Entry 7Y3M (X-ray diffraction, 2.72 A resolution); this record covers chains G and A of the 4 polymer chains in the assembly.

[Chain G]
Molecule: 16-nt DNA strand
Sequence (16 nucleotides; each row starts with the number of its first residue):
     1 GGAAATATTATATTCC

[Chain A]
Name: Sal-like protein 4
Source organism: Homo sapiens
UniProt: Q9UJQ4 (SALL4_HUMAN); residue numbers follow UniProt; this construct covers 378-453
Chain sequence (79 residues; each row starts with the number of its first residue):
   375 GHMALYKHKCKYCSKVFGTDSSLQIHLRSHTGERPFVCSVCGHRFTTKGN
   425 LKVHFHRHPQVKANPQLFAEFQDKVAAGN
Unresolved in the structure: 375-379, 436-453
Differences from the reference sequence: expression tag (375-377)
Curated features (UniProtKB/Swiss-Prot):
  - zinc finger: His382 to His404 (C2H2-type 2), Phe410 to His432 (C2H2-type 3)
  - cross-link: Lys436 (Glycyl lysine isopeptide (Lys-Gly) (interchain with G-Cter in SUMO2))
Ion coordination: Zn2+ site 1: Cys384, Cys387, His400, His404; Zn2+ site 2: Cys412, Cys415, His428, His432
What the authors report for this chain:
  - disease-associated variants - S396F: decreased stability (proposed by the authors, not directly observed)
  - disease-associated variants - R431Q: decreased binding to the 16-nt DNA strand (chain G) (proposed by the authors, not directly observed)
  - binding site for the 16-nt DNA strand: Asn424

[Interface between chain G and chain A]
Residue-residue contacts - 7 pairs, chain G then chain A:
  DG2(G) with Thr393(A), sugar contact
  DA3(G) with Thr393(A), phosphate contact; Asp394(A), phosphate contact; Ser395(A), hydrogen bond to the phosphate
  DA5(G) with Lys422(A), salt bridge to the phosphate
  DT6(G) with Gly423(A), base contact; Lys426(A), salt bridge to the phosphate

[In short]
Chain G and chain A form an interface of 4 and 6 residues respectively; the contacts include 1 hydrogen bond
and 2 salt bridges. Polar contacts include DA3(G)-Ser395(A), DA5(G)-Lys422(A) and DT6(G)-Lys426(A). From the
paper: a binding site for the 16-nt DNA strand at Asn424(A); S396F of chain A reduces stability.
Chain G is a 16-nt DNA strand and chain A is Sal-like protein 4 (Homo sapiens); the structure, Structure of
SALL4 ZFC1 bound with 16 bp AT-rich dsDNA, was determined by X-ray diffraction.
